PDB entry 3HE6 | X-ray diffraction, 2.90 A resolution | chains A and C of the 4 polymer chains in the assembly

== Chain A ==
Name: Antigen-presenting glycoprotein CD1d1
Organism: Mus musculus
Notes: fragment: extracellular domain
UniProt: P11609 (CD1D1_MOUSE); residues 1-279 here correspond to UniProt positions 19-297 (UniProt number = residue number + 18)
Amino-acid sequence (302 residues; row label = number of the first residue in the row):
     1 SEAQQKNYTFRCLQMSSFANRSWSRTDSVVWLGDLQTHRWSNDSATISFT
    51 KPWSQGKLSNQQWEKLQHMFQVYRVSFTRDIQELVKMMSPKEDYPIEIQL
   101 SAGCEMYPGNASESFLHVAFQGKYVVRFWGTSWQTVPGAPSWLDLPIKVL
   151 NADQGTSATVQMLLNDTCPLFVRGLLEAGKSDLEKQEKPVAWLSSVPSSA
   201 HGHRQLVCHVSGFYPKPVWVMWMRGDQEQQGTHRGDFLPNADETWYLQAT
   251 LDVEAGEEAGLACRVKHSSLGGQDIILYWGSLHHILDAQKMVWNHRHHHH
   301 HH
Not modelled in the structure: 1-7, 90-93, 110, 281, 300-302
Cystine bridges: Cys-208/Cys-263
Covalently attached groups: N-acetylglucosamine (NAG) linked to Asn-20, Asn-42, Asn-165
Construct notes: conflict His-201 (Asp219 in P11609); expression tag (280-302)
Ligand contacts: AGH (n-{(1S,2R,3S)-1-[(alpha-D-galactopyranosyloxy)methyl]-2,3-dihydroxyheptadecyl}hexacosanamide): Phe-10, Cys-12, Gln-14, Ser-28, Val-30, His-38, Trp-40, Ile-47, Trp-63, Leu-66, Phe-70, Val-72, Tyr-73, Ser-76, Phe-77, Asp-80, Ile-81, Leu-84, Leu-100, Ala-102, Leu-116, Val-118, Phe-120, Trp-133, Trp-142, Leu-143, Leu-150, Asp-153, Gly-155, Thr-156, Thr-159, Val-160, Leu-163, Leu-164, Cys-168, Phe-171
Reported in the primary citation:
  - binding site for AGH: Asp-80, Leu-84
  - conformationally variable residues (side-chain flip): Arg-79, Glu-83, Lys-86, Lys-148

== Chain C ==
Name: Valpha14(mouse variable domain, human constant domain)
Organism: Mus musculus
Amino-acid sequence (207 residues; numbered 1 to 210; 3 numbers in that range are skipped by the numbering (no residue carries them; nothing is unmodelled there); the number before each row is that of its first residue):
     1 TQVEQSPQSLVVRQGENSVLQCNYSVTPDNHLRWFKQDTGKGLVSLTVLV
    51 DQKDKTSNGR
    62 YSATLDKDAKHSTLHITATLLDDTATYICVVGDRGSALG
   103 RLHFGAGTQLIVIPDIQNPDPAVYQLRDSKSSDKSVCLFTDFDSQTNVSQ
   153 SKDSDVYITDKCVLDMRSMDFKSNSAVAWSNKSDFACANAFNNSIIPEDT
   203 FFPSPESS
Not modelled in the structure: 134-135, 209-210
Cystine bridges: Cys-22/Cys-90, Cys-139/Cys-189
Ligand contacts: AGH (n-{(1S,2R,3S)-1-[(alpha-D-galactopyranosyloxy)methyl]-2,3-dihydroxyheptadecyl}hexacosanamide): Pro-28, Asn-30, Asp-94, Arg-95, Gly-96
Reported in the primary citation:
  - binding site for AGH: Pro-28, Asn-30, Asp-94, Arg-95, Gly-96
  - conformationally variable residues (side-chain flip): Asn-30

== Interface between chain A and chain C ==
Residue-residue contacts - 12 pairs, chain A then chain C:
  Ser-76(A) / Arg-95(C)  hydrogen bond
  Arg-79(A) / Asp-94(C)  salt bridge
  Arg-79(A) / Arg-95(C)
  Arg-79(A) / Leu-99(C)  hydrogen bond (side chain-backbone)
  Arg-79(A) / Gly-100(C)
  Arg-79(A) / Arg-103(C)
  Asp-80(A) / Arg-95(C)  salt bridge
  Glu-83(A) / Arg-103(C)  salt bridge
  Val-149(A) / Ser-97(C)
  Val-149(A) / Leu-99(C)  hydrophobic
  Ala-152(A) / Gly-96(C)
  Asp-153(A) / Gly-96(C)  hydrogen bond (side chain-backbone)
Other interface residues (no listed pair), chain A (11 interface residues in all): Val-72, Leu-84, Met-87, Leu-150
Other interface residues (no listed pair), chain C (11 interface residues in all): Thr-27, Pro-28, Asn-30, Ala-98
From the paper, about this interface:
  - residue pairs: Arg-79(A)/Asp-94(C) (salt bridge), Val-149(A)/Leu-99(C) (hydrophobic contact), Arg-95(C)/Asp-80(A) (salt bridge), Arg-95(C)/Ser-76(A), Arg-95(C)/Arg-79(A), Gly-96(C)/Asp-153(A) (backbone contact), Ser-97(C)/Val-149(A), Arg-103(C)/Glu-83(A) (salt bridge)

== Summary ==
The chain A/chain C interface involves 11 residues from each chain; the contacts include 3 hydrogen bonds and
3 salt bridges. Among the polar pairs are Arg-79(A)/Asp-94(C), Asp-80(A)/Arg-95(C) and Glu-83(A)/Arg-103(C).
The authors report salt bridges between Arg-79(A) and Asp-94(C), Arg-95(C) and Asp-80(A) and Arg-103(C) and
Glu-83(A); a hydrophobic contact between Val-149(A) and Leu-99(C); contacts between Arg-95(C) and Ser-76(A),
Arg-95(C) and Arg-79(A) and Ser-97(C) and Val-149(A). The paper reports a binding site for AGH at Asp-80(A),
Leu-84(A) and Pro-28(C) among others; conformational variability at Arg-79(A), Glu-83(A) and Asn-30(C) among
others.
Here chain A is Antigen-presenting glycoprotein CD1d1 and chain C is Valpha14(mouse variable domain, human
constant domain), both from Mus musculus. Entry 3HE6 (Crystal structure of mouse CD1d-alpha-galactosylceramide
with mouse Valpha14-Vbeta8.2 NKT TCR) was determined by X-ray diffraction together with 3HE7 and 3HUJ from the
same study.
